Entry 8UBG (electron microscopy, 3.50 A resolution); this record covers chains B and D of the 20 polymer chains in the assembly.

Chain B (and D):
Name: DpHF19, Green fluorescent protein (Fragment)
From: synthetic construct
Notes: chain D of this document is another copy of the same molecule, construct and numbering; everything in this record applies to it too
UniProtKB: A0A059PIQ0 (A0A059PIQ0_AEQVI); residues 251-486 here correspond to UniProt positions 3-238 (UniProt number = residue number - 248)
Chain sequence (497 residues; row label = number of the first residue in the row; numbering starts at 0):
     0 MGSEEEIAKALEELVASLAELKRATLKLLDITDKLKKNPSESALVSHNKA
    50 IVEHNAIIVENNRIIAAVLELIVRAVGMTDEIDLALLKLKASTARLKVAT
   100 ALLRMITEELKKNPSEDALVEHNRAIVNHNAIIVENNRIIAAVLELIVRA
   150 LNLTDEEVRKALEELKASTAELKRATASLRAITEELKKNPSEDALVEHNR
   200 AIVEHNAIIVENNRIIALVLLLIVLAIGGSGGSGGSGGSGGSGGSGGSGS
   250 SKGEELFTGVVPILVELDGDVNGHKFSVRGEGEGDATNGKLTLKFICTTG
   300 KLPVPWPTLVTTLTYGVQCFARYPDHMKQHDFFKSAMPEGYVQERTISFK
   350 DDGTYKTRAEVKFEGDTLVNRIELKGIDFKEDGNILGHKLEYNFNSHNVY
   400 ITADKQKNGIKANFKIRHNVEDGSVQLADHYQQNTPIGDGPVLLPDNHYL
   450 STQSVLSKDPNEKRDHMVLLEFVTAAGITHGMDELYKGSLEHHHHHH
Unresolved in the structure: 0, 227-496
Differences from the reference sequence: conflict R278 (Ser30 in A0A059PIQ0), V454 (Ala206 in A0A059PIQ0); expression tag (487-496)

Chain B / chain D interface:
Pairs across the interface (20):
  K89(B) - E4(D)
  A90(B) - E3(D)
  A93(B) - E3(D)
  A93(B) - E4(D)
  A93(B) - A7(D)
  R94(B) - L224(D)  hydrogen bond (side chain-backbone)
  K96(B) - E11(D)  salt bridge
  V97(B) - L10(D)  hydrophobic
  V97(B) - L220(D)  hydrophobic
  V97(B) - L224(D)  hydrophobic
  A98(B) - L224(D)
  L101(B) - L217(D)  hydrophobic
  L101(B) - L221(D)  hydrophobic
  L101(B) - L224(D)  hydrophobic
  M104(B) - R213(D)
  M104(B) - L220(D)  hydrophobic
  E107(B) - K21(D)  salt bridge
  E108(B) - R213(D)  salt bridge
  E120(B) - K159(D)
  R123(B) - E156(D)  salt bridge
Also at the interface, not in a pair above, chain B (15 interface residues in all): A100, K111
Also at the interface, not in a pair above, chain D (15 interface residues in all): V14, V223

Summary:
Chain B and chain D each contribute 15 residues to their interface; the contacts include 1 hydrogen bond and 4
salt bridges. Polar contacts include K96(B)-E11(D), E107(B)-K21(D) and E108(B)-R213(D).
Chain B and chain D are both DpHF19, Green fluorescent protein (Fragment) (synthetic construct); the
structure, DpHF19 filament, was determined by electron microscopy, deposited together with 8UAO and 8UB3.
